4JGZ - chains B and C of the 3 polymer chains in the assembly; structure by X-ray diffraction, 3.00 A resolution.

[Chain B]
Protein: Polyprotein, capsid protein VP2
Organism: Human coxsackievirus A16
UniProtKB: I3W9E1 (I3W9E1_9ENTO); residues 1-254 here correspond to UniProt positions 70-323 (UniProt number = residue number + 69)
Chain sequence (254 residues; each row starts with the number of its first residue):
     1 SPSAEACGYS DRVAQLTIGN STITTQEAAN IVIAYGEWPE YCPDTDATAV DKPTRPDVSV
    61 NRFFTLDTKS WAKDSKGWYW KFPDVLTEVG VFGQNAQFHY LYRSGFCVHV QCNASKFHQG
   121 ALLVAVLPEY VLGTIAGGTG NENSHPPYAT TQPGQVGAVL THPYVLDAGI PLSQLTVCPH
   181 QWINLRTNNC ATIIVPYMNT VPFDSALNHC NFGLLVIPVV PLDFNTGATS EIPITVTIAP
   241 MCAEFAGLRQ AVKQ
Not modelled in the structure: 1-5, 137-141, 250-254
Disulfides: Cys7-Cys190

[Chain C]
Protein: Polyprotein, capsid protein VP3
Organism: Human coxsackievirus A16
UniProtKB: I3W9E1 (I3W9E1_9ENTO); residues 1-242 here correspond to UniProt positions 324-565 (UniProt number = residue number + 323)
Chain sequence (242 residues; numbered 1 to 242; the number before each row is that of its first residue):
     1 GIPTELKPGT NQFLTTDDGV SAPILPGFHP TPPIHIPGEV HNLLEICRVE TILEVNNLKT
    61 NETTPMQRLC FPVSVQSKTG ELCAAFRADP GRDGPWQSTI LGQLCRYYTQ WSGSLEVTFM
   121 FAGSFMATGK MLIAYTPPGG NVPADRITAM LGTHVIWDFG LQSSVTLVVP WISNTHYRAH
   181 ARAGYFDYYT TGIITIWYQT NYVVPIGAPT TAYIVALAAA QDNFTMKLCK DTEDIEQTAN
   241 IQ
Not modelled in the structure: 180-184, 237-242

[How chain B and chain C interact]
Pairs across the interface (60):
  Tyr35(B) with Gly38(C)
  Glu37(B) with His35(C), salt bridge; Pro37(C)
  Lys116(B) with Phe125(C); Met126(C)
  Phe117(B) with Met126(C), hydrophobic; Pro205(C), hydrophobic; Ile206(C); Gly207(C); Ala208(C); Pro209(C)
  His118(B) with Ser124(C)
  Gln119(B) with Ala122(C); Gly123(C); Ser124(C), hydrogen bond (side chain-backbone); Pro209(C); Thr211(C), hydrogen bond (side chain-backbone)
  Gly120(B) with Ala122(C)
  Pro163(B) with Met66(C), hydrophobic
  Tyr164(B) with Glu54(C), hydrogen bond; Pro65(C), hydrophobic; Met66(C), hydrophobic
  Leu172(B) with Met66(C), hydrophobic
  Ser173(B) with Thr51(C); Ile52(C), hydrogen bond (backbone-backbone); Ser98(C), hydrogen bond (side chain-backbone)
  Gln174(B) with Ser98(C), hydrogen bond (side chain-backbone); Ile100(C); Gln103(C)
  Thr176(B) with Val49(C); Glu50(C), hydrogen bond (side chain-backbone); Thr51(C)
  Val177(B) with Val49(C), hydrophobic; Thr51(C); Ile100(C), hydrophobic
  Asn184(B) with Met120(C); Phe121(C), hydrogen bond (side chain-backbone); Ala122(C)
  Arg186(B) with Phe121(C); Gly123(C); Ser124(C), hydrogen bond (side chain-backbone); Phe125(C); Ala127(C), hydrogen bond (side chain-backbone); Phe159(C), hydrogen bond (side chain-backbone); Gly160(C); Ser163(C), hydrogen bond
  Thr187(B) with Ser163(C)
  Pro196(B) with Pro37(C), hydrophobic
  Tyr197(B) with Pro37(C)
  Met198(B) with Pro37(C), hydrophobic
  Asn199(B) with Ile36(C)
  Thr200(B) with Ile34(C)
  Val201(B) with Ile34(C)
  Val220(B) with Tyr213(C), hydrophobic; Val215(C), hydrophobic
  Asp223(B) with Pro209(C)
  Phe224(B) with Pro209(C), hydrophobic
  Asn225(B) with Gly207(C), hydrogen bond (side chain-backbone); Ala208(C), hydrogen bond (side chain-backbone); Pro209(C)
Interface residues without a listed pair, chain B (31 interface residues in all): Ala121, His180, Trp182, Val219
Interface residues without a listed pair, chain C (41 interface residues in all): Ile46, Leu69, Cys70, Gln97, Thr99, Ala212, Leu217

[Overview]
Chain B and chain C form an interface of 31 and 41 residues respectively, with 14 hydrogen bonds and 1 salt
bridge. Polar contacts include Glu37(B)-His35(C), Gln119(B)-Ser124(C) and Gln119(B)-Thr211(C).
Here chain B is Polyprotein, capsid protein VP2 and chain C is Polyprotein, capsid protein VP3, both from
Human coxsackievirus A16. Entry 4JGZ (Crystal structure of human coxsackievirus A16 uncoating intermediate
(space group I222)) was determined by X-ray diffraction, deposited together with 4JGY.
